PDB entry 6VAK | electron microscopy, 3.48 A resolution | chains F and G of the 11 polymer chains in the assembly

Chain F (and G):
Protein: Calcium homeostasis modulator protein 2
From: Homo sapiens
Notes: chain G of this document is another copy of the same molecule, construct and numbering; everything in this record applies to it too
Reference sequence: Q9HA72 (CAHM2_HUMAN); residue numbers follow UniProt; this construct covers 1-323
Amino-acid sequence (334 residues; numbered 1 to 334; the number before each row is that of its first residue):
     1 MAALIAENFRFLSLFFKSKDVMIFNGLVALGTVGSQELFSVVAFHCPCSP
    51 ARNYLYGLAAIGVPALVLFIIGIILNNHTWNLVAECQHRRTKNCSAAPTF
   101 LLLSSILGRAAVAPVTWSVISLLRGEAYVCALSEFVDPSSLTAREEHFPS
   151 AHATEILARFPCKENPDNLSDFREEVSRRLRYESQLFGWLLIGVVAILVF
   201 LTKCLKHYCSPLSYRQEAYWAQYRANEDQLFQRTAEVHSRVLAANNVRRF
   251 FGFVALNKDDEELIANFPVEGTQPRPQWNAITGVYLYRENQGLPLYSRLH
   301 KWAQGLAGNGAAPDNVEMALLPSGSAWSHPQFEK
Not modelled in the structure: 1-24, 88-96, 306-334
Differences from the reference sequence: expression tag (324-334)
Swiss-Prot annotation at these positions:
  - region: Leu14 to Phe39 (Central pore), Glu145 to His152 (Hemichannel docking), Tyr214 to Phe251 (Intersubunit interaction)
  - site: Asn168 (Not N-glycosylated)
  - mutagenesis: Met1 to Arg52 (Does not affect intrasubunit interactions), Met1 to Asp20 (Markedly reduces the inhibition by ruthenium red. Does not affect Ca(2+)-dependent inactivation of the channel), Arg10 (R10A: Markedly reduces the inhibition by ruthenium red at negative membrane potentials. Does not affect Ca(2+)-dependent inactivation of the channel), Glu37 (E37R: Reduces the inhibition by ruthenium red), Ala143 to Glu146 (Prevents gap junction formation), His238 (H238A: Decreases intrasubunit interactions), Phe251 (F251A: Decreases intrasubunit interactions)
Disulfides: Cys46-Cys130, Cys48-Cys162
Reported in the primary citation:
  - self-association interface (contacts with another copy of this molecule); pairs are residue here / residue on that copy: Tyr182-Arg52, Asn226-Arg240

Chain F / chain G interface:
Residue-residue contacts - 77 pairs, chain F then chain G:
  Val42(F) with Trp189(G), hydrophobic
  His45(F) with Arg181(G); Gln185(G)
  Pro47(F) with Tyr182(G), hydrophobic
  Cys48(F) with Arg178(G), hydrogen bond
  Arg52(F) with Arg179(G); Tyr182(G)
  Leu55(F) with Tyr182(G)
  Tyr56(F) with Tyr182(G), hydrophobic; Gln185(G), hydrogen bond
  Ala59(F) with Leu186(G), hydrophobic
  Val63(F) with Trp189(G)
  Pro64(F) with Trp189(G)
  Val67(F) with Ile192(G), hydrophobic
  Ile70(F) with Ala196(G); Phe200(G), hydrophobic
  Ile73(F) with Phe200(G), hydrophobic
  Ile74(F) with Phe200(G), hydrophobic
  Trp80(F) with Lys203(G); His207(G); Tyr214(G)
  Gln87(F) with His207(G), hydrogen bond (side chain-backbone); Tyr208(G), hydrogen bond (side chain-backbone); Ser210(G)
  Arg159(F) with Thr142(G)
  Cys162(F) with Arg178(G), hydrogen bond
  Phe231(F) with Arg215(G)
  Gln232(F) with Gln222(G)
  Ala235(F) with Tyr219(G); Gln222(G)
  Glu236(F) with Gln222(G), hydrogen bond (backbone-side chain); Asn226(G)
  His238(F) with Tyr219(G)
  Ser239(F) with Tyr219(G); Gln222(G); Tyr223(G); Asn226(G), hydrogen bond
  Arg240(F) with Asn226(G), hydrogen bond; Gln229(G), hydrogen bond; Leu230(G)
  Ala243(F) with Tyr223(G), hydrophobic; Glu227(G); Leu230(G)
  Ala244(F) with Leu230(G)
  Asn246(F) with Tyr223(G), hydrogen bond; His300(G); Ala303(G)
  Val247(F) with Phe231(G); Thr234(G)
  Arg249(F) with Trp302(G)
  Phe250(F) with Phe231(G), hydrophobic; Gln273(G), hydrogen bond (backbone-side chain); Trp302(G), hydrophobic
  Phe251(F) with Thr234(G); Ala235(G), hydrophobic; His238(G)
  Phe253(F) with Thr234(G); Val237(G), hydrophobic; His238(G); Phe267(G), hydrophobic; Val269(G), hydrophobic
  Val254(F) with Thr234(G)
  Ala255(F) with Thr234(G), hydrogen bond (backbone-side chain)
  Thr272(F) with Tyr219(G), hydrogen bond
  Pro274(F) with Gly292(G)
  Arg275(F) with Gln216(G); Tyr287(G); Glu289(G), salt bridge
  Trp278(F) with Arg215(G); Gln216(G); Tyr219(G), hydrophobic; Tyr296(G)
  Asn279(F) with Ser213(G)
  Ile281(F) with Arg215(G)
  Thr282(F) with Ser213(G), hydrogen bond; Tyr214(G); Arg215(G)
Interface residues without a listed pair, chain F (51 interface residues in all): Ala43, Ala60, Leu66, Asn81, Val83, Cys86, Leu242, Leu256, Gln273
Interface residues without a listed pair, chain G (56 interface residues in all): Glu175, Gly193, Ile197, Cys204, Cys209, Pro211, Leu212, Arg233, Pro268, Gln277, Trp278, Ile281, Leu293, Pro294, Leu299

Summary:
51 residues of chain F and 56 residues of chain G are in contact, with 14 hydrogen bonds and 1 salt bridge.
Polar pairs include Arg275(F)-Glu289(G), Cys48(F)-Arg178(G) and Tyr56(F)-Gln185(G). From UniProt: 10
mutagenesis sites on chain F. The paper reports a self-association interface involving Tyr182(F) and
Asn226(F).
Chain F and chain G are both Calcium homeostasis modulator protein 2 (Homo sapiens); the structure, Cryo-EM
structure of human CALHM2, was determined by electron microscopy together with 6VAI, 6VAL and 6VAM from the
same study.
